PDB entry 4UDM | X-ray diffraction, 2.96 A resolution | chains A and B

Chain A:
Name: Colicin-E3 immunity protein
Source organism: Escherichia coli BL21(DE3)
Reference sequence: P02984 (IMM3_ECOLX); residue numbers follow UniProt; this construct covers 1-85
Amino-acid sequence (85 residues; each row starts with the number of its first residue):
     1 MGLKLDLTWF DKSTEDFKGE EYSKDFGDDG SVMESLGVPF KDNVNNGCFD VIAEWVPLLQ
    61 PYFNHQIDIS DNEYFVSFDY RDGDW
Not modelled in the structure: 1
Bound ions: Ca2+ near Asp71 (its only coordinating residue here)

Chain B:
Name: Colicin-E3
Source organism: Escherichia coli BL21(DE3)
Notes: fragment: ribonuclease domain
Reference sequence: P00646 (CEA3_ECOLX); residues 1-96 here correspond to UniProt positions 456-551 (UniProt number = residue number + 455)
Amino-acid sequence (96 residues; row label = number of the first residue in the row):
     1 GFKDYGHDYH PAPKTENIKG LGDLKPGIPK TPKQNGGGKR KRWTGDKGRK IAEWDSQHGE
    61 LEGYRASDGQ HLGSFDPKTG NQLKGPDPKR NIKKYL
Sequence notes: engineered mutation Ala52 (Tyr507 in P00646)
Bound ions: Ca2+ site 1: Arg40, Glu53; Ca2+ site 2: Asp55, Glu60, Glu62
Curated features (UniProtKB/Swiss-Prot):
  - region: Phe75 to Leu96 (Binding of immunity protein)
  - active site: His58 (Proton donor), Glu62 (Proton acceptor), Arg90
  - site: Asp55 (Stabilizes positive charge on His-513)
From the paper describing this entry:
  - mutagenesis - Y52A: decreased stability
  - contacts within the chain: Trp43-Ala52 (backbone contact)

How chain A and chain B interact:
Residue-residue contacts (60; chain A residue first):
  Asp6(A) - Lys41(B)  salt bridge
  Thr8(A) - Pro26(B)
  Phe10(A) - Pro26(B)
  Phe10(A) - Gly27(B)
  Phe10(A) - Ile28(B)
  Glu15(A) - Ile28(B)
  Glu15(A) - Lys30(B)  salt bridge
  Phe17(A) - Pro26(B)
  Glu20(A) - Thr15(B)  hydrogen bond
  Glu20(A) - Pro26(B)
  Tyr22(A) - Lys14(B)
  Asp28(A) - Phe2(B)
  Asp28(A) - Lys3(B)
  Gly30(A) - Phe2(B)
  Met33(A) - Phe2(B)  hydrophobic
  Phe40(A) - Phe2(B)  hydrophobic
  Phe40(A) - Tyr5(B)  hydrophobic
  Lys41(A) - Tyr5(B)
  Asp42(A) - Tyr9(B)  hydrogen bond
  Asp42(A) - Asn35(B)
  Asn43(A) - Gly36(B)
  Asn43(A) - Gly37(B)
  Val44(A) - Phe2(B)  hydrophobic
  Val44(A) - Tyr5(B)
  Val44(A) - Gly6(B)
  Val44(A) - Tyr9(B)
  Asn45(A) - Gly6(B)  hydrogen bond (side chain-backbone)
  Asn45(A) - Tyr9(B)
  Asn45(A) - His10(B)
  Asn45(A) - Pro11(B)
  Asn45(A) - Ser56(B)  hydrogen bond (backbone-side chain)
  Asn46(A) - Tyr9(B)
  Asn46(A) - Lys33(B)
  Asn46(A) - Gly38(B)
  Asn46(A) - Ser56(B)  hydrogen bond
  Gly47(A) - Gly38(B)
  Gly47(A) - Lys39(B)
  Cys48(A) - Pro29(B)  hydrophobic
  Cys48(A) - Gly37(B)
  Cys48(A) - Gly38(B)
  Cys48(A) - Lys39(B)  hydrogen bond (backbone-backbone)
  Cys48(A) - Lys41(B)
  Phe49(A) - Gly37(B)
  Phe49(A) - Gly38(B)
  Asp50(A) - Lys39(B)  salt bridge
  Glu73(A) - Ile28(B)
  Phe75(A) - Ile28(B)  hydrophobic
  Phe75(A) - Pro29(B)  hydrophobic
  Ser77(A) - Lys41(B)  hydrogen bond
  Asp79(A) - Lys41(B)  salt bridge
  Tyr80(A) - Phe2(B)  hydrophobic
  Tyr80(A) - Lys3(B)
  Tyr80(A) - Gly6(B)
  Tyr80(A) - Pro11(B)
  Arg81(A) - Pro11(B)
  Arg81(A) - Ala12(B)  hydrogen bond (side chain-backbone)
  Arg81(A) - Pro13(B)
  Arg81(A) - Lys14(B)
  Asp82(A) - His7(B)  salt bridge
  Trp85(A) - Lys14(B)  hydrogen bond (backbone-side chain)
Interface residues without a listed pair, chain A (31 interface residues in all): Leu3, Gly27
Interface residues without a listed pair, chain B (26 interface residues in all): Lys25

In short:
31 residues of chain A face 26 of chain B across their interface, with 9 hydrogen bonds and 5 salt bridges.
Polar pairs include Asp6(A)-Lys41(B), Glu15(A)-Lys30(B) and Asp50(A)-Lys39(B). From UniProt: 3 active-site
residues on chain B. From the paper: Y52A of chain B reduces stability; contacts within the chain involving
Trp43(B) and Ala52(B).
Here chain A is Colicin-E3 immunity protein and chain B is Colicin-E3, both from Escherichia coli BL21(DE3).
Entry 4UDM (Crystal structure of Im3 in complex with Y52A mutant of E3RNase) was determined by X-ray
diffraction.
